PDB entry 9DMY | electron microscopy, 2.80 A resolution | chains A and D of the 5 polymer chains in the assembly

[Chain A (and D)]
Protein: Major prion protein
Organism: Odocoileus virginianus
Notes: chain D of this document is another copy of the same molecule, construct and numbering; everything in this record applies to it too
Reference sequence: Q7JIQ1 (Q7JIQ1_ODOVR); numbering as in UniProt (aligned over 1-256)
Chain sequence (256 residues; numbered 1 to 256; the number before each row is that of its first residue):
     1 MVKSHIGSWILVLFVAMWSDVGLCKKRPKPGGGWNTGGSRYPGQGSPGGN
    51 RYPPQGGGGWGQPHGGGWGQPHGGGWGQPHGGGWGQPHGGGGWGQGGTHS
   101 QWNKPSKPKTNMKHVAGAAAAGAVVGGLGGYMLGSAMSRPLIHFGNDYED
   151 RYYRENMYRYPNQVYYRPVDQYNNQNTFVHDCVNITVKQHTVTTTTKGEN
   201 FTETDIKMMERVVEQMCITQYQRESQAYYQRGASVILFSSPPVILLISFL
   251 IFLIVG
Disordered / not traced: 1-91, 230-256
Cystine bridges: Cys182-Cys217
From the paper describing this entry:
  - self-association interface (contacts with another copy of this molecule); pairs are residue here / residue on that copy: Met112-Tyr221 (hydrogen bond), Lys113-Asp181 (salt bridge)
  - contacts within the chain: Gln220-Tyr229 (hydrogen bond)
  - contacts within the chain: Asp205-Lys207 (proposed by the authors, not directly observed)
  - post-translational modification sites: Asn184, Asn200

[Chain A / chain D interface]
Contacting residue pairs (17; chain A residue first):
  Gly127(A) - Trp102(D)
  Tyr131(A) - Gly117(D)  hydrogen bond (side chain-backbone)
  Tyr131(A) - Ala118(D)
  Phe144(A) - Ser100(D)
  Phe144(A) - Trp102(D)  hydrophobic
  Gly145(A) - Thr98(D)
  Asn146(A) - Gln95(D)  hydrogen bond (backbone-side chain)
  Asn146(A) - Gly96(D)
  Gln175(A) - Tyr131(D)  hydrogen bond (side chain-backbone)
  Thr177(A) - Ala116(D)
  Thr177(A) - Gly117(D)
  Val179(A) - Ala116(D)  hydrophobic
  Asp181(A) - Lys113(D)  salt bridge
  Asp181(A) - His114(D)  salt bridge
  Tyr221(A) - Asn111(D)
  Tyr221(A) - Met112(D)
  Tyr221(A) - Lys113(D)
Other interface residues (no listed pair), chain A (14 interface residues in all): Ile142, Asp147, Tyr148, Thr219

[Overview]
14 residues of chain A and 13 residues of chain D are in contact; the contacts include 3 hydrogen bonds and 2
salt bridges. Among the polar pairs are Asp181(A)-Lys113(D), Asp181(A)-His114(D) and Tyr131(A)-Gly117(D). The
paper reports modification sites Asn184(A) and Asn200(A); a self-association interface involving Met112(A) and
Lys113(A).
Chain A and chain D are both Major prion protein (Odocoileus virginianus); the structure, Chronic wasting
disease prion fibril, was determined by electron microscopy, deposited together with 9DMZ.
